7X2V - chains D and C of the 5 polymer chains in the assembly; structure by electron microscopy, 3.09 A resolution.

== Chain D ==
Name: Guanine nucleotide-binding protein G(I)/G(S)/G(O) subunit gamma-2
Organism: Homo sapiens
UniProt: P59768 (GBG2_HUMAN); residue numbers follow UniProt; this construct covers 1-71
Sequence (71 residues; numbered 1 to 71; the number before each row is that of its first residue):
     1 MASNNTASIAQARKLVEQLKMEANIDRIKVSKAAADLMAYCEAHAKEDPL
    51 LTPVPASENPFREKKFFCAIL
Not modelled in the structure: 1-4, 63-71
UniProt features mapped onto this chain:
  - modified residue: Ala2 (N-acetylalanine), Cys68 (Cysteine methyl ester)
  - lipidation: Cys68 (S-geranylgeranyl cysteine)

== Chain C ==
Name: Guanine nucleotide-binding protein G(I)/G(S)/G(T) subunit beta-1
Organism: Homo sapiens
UniProt: P62873 (GBB1_HUMAN); residue numbers follow UniProt; this construct covers 2-340
Sequence (345 residues; numbered -4 to 340; the number before each row is that of its first residue; numbers below 1 keep their minus sign (Met-4 is residue -4)):
    -4 MGSLLQSELDQLRQEAEQLKNQIRDARKACADATLSQITNNIDPVGRIQM
    46 RTRRTLRGHLAKIYAMHWGTDSRLLVSASQDGKLIIWDSYTTNKVHAIPL
    96 RSSWVMTCAYAPSGNYVACGGLDNICSIYNLKTREGNVRVSRELAGHTGY
   146 LSCCRFLDDNQIVTSSGDTTCALWDIETGQQTTTFTGHTGDVMSLSLAPD
   196 TRLFVSGACDASAKLWDVREGMCRQTFTGHESDINAICFFPNGNAFATGS
   246 DDATCRLFDLRADQELMTYSHDNIICGITSVSFSKSGRLLLAGYDDFNCN
   296 VWDALKADRAGVLAGHDNRVSCLGVTDDGMAVATGSWDSFLKIWN
Not modelled in the structure: -4 to 3
Differences from the reference sequence: initiating methionine (-4); expression tag (-3 to 1)
UniProt features mapped onto this chain:
  - modified residue: Ser2 (N-acetylserine), His266 (Phosphohistidine)
  - natural variant: Leu30 (L30F: In MRD42; uncertain significance), Arg52 (R52G: In MRD42), Gly64 (G64V: In MRD42), Asp76 (D76E: In MRD42; D76G: In MRD42), Gly77 (G77S: In MRD42), Lys78 (K78R: In MRD42), Ile80 (I80N: In MRD42; I80T: In MRD42), His91 (H91R: In MRD42; uncertain significance), Ala92 (A92T: In MRD42), Pro94 (P94S: In MRD42), Leu95 (L95P: In MRD42), Arg96 (R96L: In MRD42), 5 further natural variant entries in UniProt

== Chain D / chain C interface ==
Contacting residue pairs (71; chain D residue first):
  Ser8(D) - Leu4(C)
  Ile9(D) - Leu4(C)
  Ala12(D) - Leu7(C)  hydrophobic
  Arg13(D) - Leu7(C)
  Val16(D) - Leu7(C)
  Val16(D) - Glu10(C)
  Val16(D) - Leu14(C)
  Gln18(D) - Gly182(C)
  Leu19(D) - Ala11(C)
  Leu19(D) - Leu14(C)  hydrophobic
  Leu19(D) - Ile18(C)
  Lys20(D) - Leu14(C)
  Met21(D) - Met217(C)  hydrophobic
  Met21(D) - Cys218(C)
  Met21(D) - Arg219(C)
  Glu22(D) - Ile18(C)
  Glu22(D) - Lys209(C)  salt bridge
  Glu22(D) - Arg219(C)
  Glu22(D) - Gln220(C)  hydrogen bond (backbone-side chain)
  Glu22(D) - Thr221(C)  hydrogen bond
  Ala23(D) - Leu14(C)  hydrophobic
  Ala23(D) - Ile18(C)  hydrophobic
  Ile25(D) - Gln220(C)
  Arg27(D) - Ala21(C)
  Arg27(D) - Cys25(C)
  Arg27(D) - Arg256(C)
  Ile28(D) - Cys25(C)
  Ile28(D) - Arg256(C)
  Ile28(D) - Ala257(C)
  Lys29(D) - Cys25(C)
  Lys29(D) - Asp27(C)  salt bridge
  Val30(D) - Cys25(C)
  Val30(D) - Ala28(C)
  Val30(D) - Ala257(C)  hydrophobic
  Val30(D) - Gln259(C)
  Val30(D) - Leu261(C)  hydrophobic
  Ser31(D) - Ala28(C)  hydrogen bond (backbone-backbone)
  Ala33(D) - Asp254(C)
  Ala34(D) - Leu30(C)  hydrophobic
  Ala34(D) - Thr34(C)
  Leu37(D) - Phe235(C)  hydrophobic
  Met38(D) - Thr34(C)
  Met38(D) - Ile37(C)  hydrophobic
  Tyr40(D) - Phe235(C)  hydrophobic
  Tyr40(D) - Ser281(C)
  Cys41(D) - Ser281(C)  hydrogen bond (side chain-backbone)
  Cys41(D) - Gly282(C)  hydrogen bond (side chain-backbone)
  Cys41(D) - Arg283(C)
  His44(D) - Ser281(C)
  Glu47(D) - Lys280(C)
  Glu47(D) - Asp323(C)
  Asp48(D) - Ser281(C)  hydrogen bond
  Pro49(D) - Asp323(C)
  Pro49(D) - Gly324(C)
  Pro49(D) - Met325(C)  hydrophobic
  Leu50(D) - Gly324(C)
  Leu50(D) - Met325(C)
  Leu50(D) - Ala326(C)
  Leu50(D) - Val327(C)  hydrophobic
  Leu51(D) - Val40(C)  hydrophobic
  Asn59(D) - Asn340(C)  hydrogen bond
  Pro60(D) - Arg49(C)  hydrogen bond (backbone-side chain)
  Pro60(D) - Tyr85(C)
  Pro60(D) - Met325(C)
  Phe61(D) - Arg48(C)
  Phe61(D) - Arg49(C)  hydrogen bond (backbone-side chain)
  Phe61(D) - Ser84(C)
  Phe61(D) - Tyr85(C)  hydrophobic
  Phe61(D) - Ala326(C)  hydrophobic
  Phe61(D) - Asn340(C)
  Arg62(D) - Arg48(C)  hydrogen bond (backbone-side chain)
Also at the interface, not in a pair above, chain D (39 interface residues in all): Leu15, Asp36, Ala45, Pro53, Val54, Glu58
Also at the interface, not in a pair above, chain C (55 interface residues in all): Lys15, Gln17, Ala26, Thr29, Ile33, Ile43, Met45, Thr181, Pro236, Asn237, Ala240, Leu284, Leu300, Ile338

== Summary ==
39 residues of chain D and 55 residues of chain C are in contact, with 10 hydrogen bonds and 2 salt bridges.
Polar contacts include Glu22(D)-Lys209(C), Lys29(D)-Asp27(C) and Glu22(D)-Gln220(C).
Chain D is Guanine nucleotide-binding protein G(I)/G(S)/G(O) subunit gamma-2 and chain C is Guanine
nucleotide-binding protein G(I)/G(S)/G(T) subunit beta-1, both from Homo sapiens; the structure, GPR110/Gi
complex, was determined by electron microscopy together with 7WXU, 7WXW, 7WY0 and 7WZ7 from the same study.
